4DOW - chains A and C; structure by X-ray diffraction, 1.95 A resolution.

[Chain A]
Name: Origin recognition complex subunit 1
Source organism: Mus musculus
Notes: fragment: BAH domain
Reference sequence: Q9Z1N2 (ORC1_MOUSE); residue numbers follow UniProt; this construct covers 9-170
Sequence (163 residues; numbered 8 to 170; the number before each row is that of its first residue):
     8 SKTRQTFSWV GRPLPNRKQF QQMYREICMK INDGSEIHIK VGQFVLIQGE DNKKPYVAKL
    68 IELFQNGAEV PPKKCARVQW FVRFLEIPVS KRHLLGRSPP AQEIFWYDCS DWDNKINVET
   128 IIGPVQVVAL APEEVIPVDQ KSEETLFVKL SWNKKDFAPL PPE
Disordered / not traced: 8-12, 170
Construct notes: expression tag (8)
Reported in the primary citation:
  - conformationally variable residues (side-chain flip): Glu93, Trp119
  - specificity-determining residues: Glu93 (proposed by the authors, not directly observed)

[Chain C]
Name: Histone H4
Reference sequence: P62806 (H4_MOUSE); residues 14-25 here correspond to UniProt positions 15-26 (UniProt number = residue number + 1)
Sequence (12 residues; row label = number of the first residue in the row):
    14 GAKRHRKVLR DN
Modified positions: Lys20 (n-dimethyl-lysine; MLY)
Reported in the primary citation:
  - post-translational modification sites: Lys20

[Interface between chain A and chain C]
Contacting residue pairs (34):
  Ile54(A) - His18(C)
  Gln55(A) - Ala15(C)
  Gln55(A) - Lys16(C)
  Gln55(A) - Arg17(C)
  Gln55(A) - His18(C)  hydrogen bond (backbone-backbone)
  Glu57(A) - Arg17(C)  salt bridge
  Tyr63(A) - His18(C)
  Tyr63(A) - Lys20(C)
  Trp87(A) - His18(C)
  Trp87(A) - Lys20(C)
  Phe88(A) - Lys20(C)
  Val89(A) - Lys20(C)
  Glu93(A) - Lys20(C)
  Ser117(A) - Arg23(C)
  Ser117(A) - Asn25(C)
  Asp118(A) - Leu22(C)
  Asp118(A) - Arg23(C)  hydrogen bond (backbone-backbone)
  Trp119(A) - Lys20(C)
  Trp119(A) - Val21(C)
  Trp119(A) - Leu22(C)  hydrophobic
  Trp119(A) - Arg23(C)
  Asp120(A) - Val21(C)  hydrogen bond (backbone-backbone)
  Asp120(A) - Leu22(C)
  Asp120(A) - Arg23(C)
  Asp120(A) - Asp24(C)
  Lys122(A) - His18(C)
  Ile123(A) - His18(C)
  Glu126(A) - Ala15(C)
  Glu126(A) - Lys16(C)  salt bridge
  Thr127(A) - Lys16(C)
  Thr127(A) - Arg17(C)
  Thr127(A) - His18(C)
  Ile128(A) - Ala15(C)
  Ile129(A) - Ala15(C)  hydrophobic
Interface residues without a listed pair, chain A (19 interface residues in all): Gly56
From the paper, about this interface:
  - specific contacts: Tyr63(A)-Lys20(C) (cation-pi contact), Trp87(A)-Lys20(C) (cation-pi contact), Glu93(A)-Lys20(C) (hydrogen bond), Trp119(A)-Lys20(C) (cation-pi contact), Glu126(A)-Lys16(C) (salt bridge)
  - interface residues, chain C: His18(C), Val21(C), Arg23(C)

[In short]
19 residues of chain A and 10 residues of chain C are in contact; the contacts include 3 hydrogen bonds and 2
salt bridges. Polar pairs include Glu57(A)-Arg17(C), Glu126(A)-Lys16(C) and Gln55(A)-His18(C). The authors
report cation-pi contacts between Tyr63(A) and Lys20(C), Trp87(A) and Lys20(C) and Trp119(A) and Lys20(C); a
hydrogen bond between Glu93(A) and Lys20(C); a salt bridge between Glu126(A) and Lys16(C). The paper reports
interface residues His18(C), Val21(C) and Arg23(C); the specificity determinant Glu93(A).
Here chain A is Origin recognition complex subunit 1 (Mus musculus) and chain C is Histone H4. Entry 4DOW
(Structure of mouse ORC1 BAH domain bound to H4K20me2) was determined by X-ray diffraction (same publication
as 4DOV).
